7OE0 - chains A and S of the 20 polymer chains in the assembly; structure by electron microscopy, 2.69 A resolution.

[Chain A]
Molecule: 16S rRNA
Organism: Escherichia coli BW25113
Sequence (1542 nucleotides; each row starts with the number of its first residue):
     1 AAAUUGAAGA GUUUGAUCAU GGCUCAGAUU GAACGCUGGC GGCAGGCCUA ACACAUGCAA
    61 GUCGAACGGU AACAGGAAGA AGCUUGCUUC UUUGCUGACG AGUGGCGGAC GGGUGAGUAA
   121 UGUCUGGGAA ACUGCCUGAU GGAGGGGGAU AACUACUGGA AACGGUAGCU AAUACCGCAU
   181 AACGUCGCAA GACCAAAGAG GGGGACCUUC GGGCCUCUUG CCAUCGGAUG UGCCCAGAUG
   241 GGAUUAGCUA GUAGGUGGGG UAACGGCUCA CCUAGGCGAC GAUCCCUAGC UGGUCUGAGA
   301 GGAUGACCAG CCACACUGGA ACUGAGACAC GGUCCAGACU CCUACGGGAG GCAGCAGUGG
   361 GGAAUAUUGC ACAAUGGGCG CAAGCCUGAU GCAGCCAUGC CGCGUGUAUG AAGAAGGCCU
   421 UCGGGUUGUA AAGUACUUUC AGCGGGGAGG AAGGGAGUAA AGUUAAUACC UUUGCUCAUU
   481 GACGUUACCC GCAGAAGAAG CACCGGCUAA CUCCGUGCCA GCAGCCGCGG UAAUACGGAG
   541 GGUGCAAGCG UUAAUCGGAA UUACUGGGCG UAAAGCGCAC GCAGGCGGUU UGUUAAGUCA
   601 GAUGUGAAAU CCCCGGGCUC AACCUGGGAA CUGCAUCUGA UACUGGCAAG CUUGAGUCUC
   661 GUAGAGGGGG GUAGAAUUCC AGGUGUAGCG GUGAAAUGCG UAGAGAUCUG GAGGAAUACC
   721 GGUGGCGAAG GCGGCCCCCU GGACGAAGAC UGACGCUCAG GUGCGAAAGC GUGGGGAGCA
   781 AACAGGAUUA GAUACCCUGG UAGUCCACGC CGUAAACGAU GUCGACUUGG AGGUUGUGCC
   841 CUUGAGGCGU GGCUUCCGGA GCUAACGCGU UAAGUCGACC GCCUGGGGAG UACGGCCGCA
   901 AGGUUAAAAC UCAAAUGAAU UGACGGGGGC CCGCACAAGC GGUGGAGCAU GUGGUUUAAU
   961 UCGAUGCAAC GCGAAGAACC UUACCUGGUC UUGACAUCCA CGGAAGUUUU CAGAGAUGAG
  1021 AAUGUGCCUU CGGGAACCGU GAGACAGGUG CUGCAUGGCU GUCGUCAGCU CGUGUUGUGA
  1081 AAUGUUGGGU UAAGUCCCGC AACGAGCGCA ACCCUUAUCC UUUGUUGCCA GCGGUCCGGC
  1141 CGGGAACUCA AAGGAGACUG CCAGUGAUAA ACUGGAGGAA GGUGGGGAUG ACGUCAAGUC
  1201 AUCAUGGCCC UUACGACCAG GGCUACACAC GUGCUACAAU GGCGCAUACA AAGAGAAGCG
  1261 ACCUCGCGAG AGCAAGCGGA CCUCAUAAAG UGCGUCGUAG UCCGGAUUGG AGUCUGCAAC
  1321 UCGACUCCAU GAAGUCGGAA UCGCUAGUAA UCGUGGAUCA GAAUGCCACG GUGAAUACGU
  1381 UCCCGGGCCU UGUACACACC GCCCGUCACA CCAUGGGAGU GGGUUGCAAA AGAAGUAGGU
  1441 AGCUUAACCU UCGGGAGGGC GCUUACCACU UUGUGAUUCA UGACUGGGGU GAAGUCGUAA
  1501 CAAGGUAACC GUAGGGGAAC CUGCGGUUGG AUCACCUCCU UA
Unresolved in the structure: 1-4, 1398-1408, 1494-1498, 1531-1542
Reported in the primary citation:
  - conformationally variable residues (order/disorder transition): A1398 to U1406, U1495 to U1498

[Chain S]
Molecule: 30S ribosomal protein S19
Organism: Escherichia coli BW25113
UniProtKB: A0A6D2WKS9 (A0A6D2WKS9_ECOLI); residues 1-91 here correspond to UniProt positions 2-92 (UniProt number = residue number + 1)
Amino-acid sequence (91 residues; row label = number of the first residue in the row):
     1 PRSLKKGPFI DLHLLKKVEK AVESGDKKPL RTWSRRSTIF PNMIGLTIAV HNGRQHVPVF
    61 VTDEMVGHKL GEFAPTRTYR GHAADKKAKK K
Unresolved in the structure: 1, 81-91

[How chain A and chain S interact]
Contacting residue pairs (71):
  U955(A) - Arg80(S)  hydrogen bond to the sugar
  U956(A) - Tyr79(S)  sugar contact
  U956(A) - Arg80(S)  sugar contact
  U957(A) - Thr78(S)  sugar contact
  A958(A) - Asn52(S)  base contact
  A958(A) - Gly53(S)  base contact
  A958(A) - Arg54(S)  salt bridge to the phosphate
  A958(A) - Thr76(S)  base contact
  A959(A) - Thr76(S)  base contact
  U960(A) - Arg77(S)  base contact
  C979(A) - Arg36(S)  sugar contact
  U986(A) - His51(S)  hydrogen bond to the base
  U986(A) - Gly53(S)  sugar contact
  U986(A) - Arg54(S)  hydrogen bond to the sugar
  A1012(A) - Lys20(S)  salt bridge to the phosphate
  G1013(A) - Lys16(S)  hydrogen bond to the base
  G1013(A) - Lys17(S)  salt bridge to the phosphate
  G1013(A) - Lys20(S)  salt bridge to the phosphate
  A1014(A) - Leu12(S)  sugar contact
  A1014(A) - His13(S)  hydrogen bond to the sugar
  A1014(A) - Lys16(S)  phosphate contact
  A1014(A) - Lys17(S)  salt bridge to the phosphate
  A1014(A) - Arg31(S)  phosphate contact
  A1014(A) - Trp33(S)  stacking on the base
  G1015(A) - Leu12(S)  phosphate contact
  G1015(A) - Lys16(S)  salt bridge to the phosphate
  A1219(A) - His13(S)  hydrogen bond to the phosphate
  A1219(A) - Trp33(S)  sugar contact
  G1220(A) - His13(S)  salt bridge to the phosphate
  G1220(A) - Trp33(S)  sugar contact
  G1220(A) - Arg35(S)  phosphate contact
  G1220(A) - Arg36(S)  salt bridge to the phosphate
  G1220(A) - His51(S)  hydrogen bond to the sugar
  G1220(A) - Gly53(S)  sugar contact
  G1221(A) - Arg35(S)  salt bridge to the phosphate
  G1221(A) - Arg36(S)  salt bridge to the phosphate
  G1221(A) - Asn52(S)  sugar contact
  G1221(A) - Thr76(S)  hydrogen bond to the phosphate
  G1222(A) - Thr76(S)  phosphate contact
  G1222(A) - Arg77(S)  salt bridge to the phosphate
  C1223(A) - Arg77(S)  salt bridge to the phosphate
  A1225(A) - Arg77(S)  hydrogen bond to the sugar
  A1225(A) - Tyr79(S)  sugar contact
  C1226(A) - Tyr79(S)  hydrogen bond to the phosphate
  A1227(A) - Tyr79(S)  phosphate contact
  A1227(A) - Arg80(S)  hydrogen bond to the base
  G1310(A) - Arg2(S)  salt bridge to the phosphate
  A1311(A) - Arg2(S)  salt bridge to the phosphate
  G1312(A) - Arg2(S)  phosphate contact
  G1312(A) - Lys5(S)  phosphate contact
  U1313(A) - Ser3(S)  base contact
  U1313(A) - Lys5(S)  phosphate contact
  C1314(A) - Ser3(S)  hydrogen bond to the base
  C1314(A) - Lys5(S)  salt bridge to the phosphate
  U1315(A) - Ser3(S)  base contact
  C1317(A) - Phe9(S)  sugar contact
  C1317(A) - Asp11(S)  base contact
  A1318(A) - Phe9(S)  sugar contact
  A1318(A) - Arg36(S)  hydrogen bond to the sugar
  A1319(A) - Leu4(S)  phosphate contact
  C1320(A) - Arg2(S)  phosphate contact
  C1320(A) - Arg35(S)  hydrogen bond to the base
  C1320(A) - Arg36(S)  base contact
  C1320(A) - Ser37(S)  base contact
  C1320(A) - Lys69(S)  base contact
  C1320(A) - Gly71(S)  base contact
  C1320(A) - Glu72(S)  hydrogen bond to the sugar
  U1321(A) - Arg35(S)  hydrogen bond to the base
  U1321(A) - Arg77(S)  hydrogen bond to the sugar
  C1322(A) - Arg77(S)  salt bridge to the phosphate
  G1323(A) - Ser3(S)  base contact
Also at the interface, not in a pair above, chain A (36 interface residues in all): A978, U1224, A1324
Also at the interface, not in a pair above, chain S (30 interface residues in all): Lys6, His68

[In short]
Chain A and chain S form an interface of 36 and 30 residues respectively, with 17 hydrogen bonds, 16 salt
bridges and 1 aromatic stacking contact. Polar contacts include U986(A)-His51(S), G1013(A)-Lys16(S) and
A1227(A)-Arg80(S). From the paper: conformational variability at A1398(A) and U1495(A).
Chain A is 16S rRNA and chain S is 30S ribosomal protein S19, both from Escherichia coli BW25113; the
structure, E. coli pre-30S delta rbfA ribosomal subunit class F, was determined by electron microscopy,
deposited together with 7OE1 and 7OI0.
